Entry 1E64 (X-ray diffraction, 2.30 A resolution); this record covers chain A.

== Chain A ==
Name: Ferredoxin-nadp+ reductase
Organism: Nostoc SP. pcc 7119
Notes: EC 1.18.1.2
UniProtKB: P21890 (FENR_ANASO); residues 1-303 here correspond to UniProt positions 138-440 (UniProt number = residue number + 137)
Sequence (304 residues; numbered -1 to 303; 1 number in that range is skipped by the numbering (no residue carries it; nothing is unmodelled there); the number before each row is that of its first residue; numbers below 1 keep their minus sign (Met-1 is residue -1)):
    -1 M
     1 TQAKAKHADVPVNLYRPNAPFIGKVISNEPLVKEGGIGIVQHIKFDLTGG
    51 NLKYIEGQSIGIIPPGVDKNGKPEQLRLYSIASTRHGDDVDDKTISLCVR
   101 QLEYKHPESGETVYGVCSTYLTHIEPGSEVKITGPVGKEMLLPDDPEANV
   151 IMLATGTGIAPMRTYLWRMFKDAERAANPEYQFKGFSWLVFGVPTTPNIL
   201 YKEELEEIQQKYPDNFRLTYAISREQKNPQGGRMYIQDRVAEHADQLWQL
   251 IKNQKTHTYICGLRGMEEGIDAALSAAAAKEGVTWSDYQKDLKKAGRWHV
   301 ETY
Unresolved in the structure: -1, 1-8
Construct notes: engineered mutation Gln75 (Lys212 in P21890)
Ligand contacts: FAD (flavin-adenine dinucleotide): Ser59, Arg77, Leu78, Tyr79, Ser80, Cys98, Val99, Arg100, Leu102, Tyr104, Lys105, Glu108, Gly115, Val116, Cys117, Ser118, Thr157, Ala160, Glu301, Tyr303
Swiss-Prot annotation at these positions:
  - binding site (FAD): Arg77 to Ser80, Cys98 to Arg100, Tyr104, Val116 to Ser118, Thr157
  - binding site (NADP(+)): Ser80, Arg100, Thr157, Val193, Pro194, Ser223, Arg224, Arg233 to Gln237, Gly262, Leu263, Glu301

== In short ==
Chain A binds flavin-adenine dinucleotide. From UniProt: 12 FAD-binding residues and 15 NADP+-binding
residues.
Chain A is Ferredoxin-nadp+ reductase (Nostoc SP. pcc 7119); the structure, Ferredoxin:nadp+ reductase mutant
with lys 75 replaced by gln (K75Q), was determined by X-ray diffraction (same publication as 1GO2, 1E62, 1E63
and 1QGY).
